Entry 5J4Q (X-ray diffraction, 2.30 A resolution); this record covers chains A and B.

Chain A:
Protein: Chymotrypsinogen A
Organism: Bos taurus
Notes: EC 3.4.21.1
UniProt: P00766 (CTRA_BOVIN); residue numbers follow UniProt; this construct covers 1-245
Chain sequence (245 residues; numbered 1 to 245; the number before each row is that of its first residue):
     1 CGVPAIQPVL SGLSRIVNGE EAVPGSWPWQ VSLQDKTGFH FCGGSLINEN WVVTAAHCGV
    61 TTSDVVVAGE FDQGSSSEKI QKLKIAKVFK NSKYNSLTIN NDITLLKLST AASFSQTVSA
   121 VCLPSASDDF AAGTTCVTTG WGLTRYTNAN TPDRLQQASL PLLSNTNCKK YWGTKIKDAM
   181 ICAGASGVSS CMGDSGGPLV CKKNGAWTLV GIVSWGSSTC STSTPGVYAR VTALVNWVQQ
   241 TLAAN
Disordered / not traced: 12-15
Disulfide bonds: Cys-1/Cys-122, Cys-42/Cys-58, Cys-136/Cys-201, Cys-168/Cys-182, Cys-191/Cys-220
Curated features (UniProtKB/Swiss-Prot):
  - active site (Charge relay system): His-57, Asp-102, Ser-195

Chain B:
Protein: Bowman-Birk type proteinase inhibitor
Organism: Glycine max
UniProt: P01055 (IBB1_SOYBN); residues 1-71 here correspond to UniProt positions 40-110 (UniProt number = residue number + 39)
Chain sequence (71 residues; row label = number of the first residue in the row):
     1 DDESSKPCCD QCACTKSNPP QCRCSDMRLN SCHSACKSCI CALSYPAQCF CVDITDFCYE
    61 PCKPSEDDKE N
Disordered / not traced: 1-6, 71
Disulfide bonds: Cys-8/Cys-62, Cys-9/Cys-24, Cys-12/Cys-58, Cys-14/Cys-22, Cys-32/Cys-39, Cys-36/Cys-51, Cys-41/Cys-49
Curated features (UniProtKB/Swiss-Prot):
  - site: Lys-16, Ser-17 (Reactive bond for trypsin), Leu-43, Ser-44 (Reactive bond for chymotrypsin)
Reported in the primary citation:
  - contacts within the chain: Ala-42/Gln-48 (backbone contact)
  - mutagenesis - M27L (59 nM vs. 130 nM): decreased binding to Chymotrypsinogen A (chain A)

How chain A and chain B interact:
Contacting residue pairs - 45 pairs, chain A then chain B:
  Phe-39(A) with Tyr-45(B), hydrophobic
  Phe-41(A) with Ser-44(B); Tyr-45(B), hydrogen bond (backbone-backbone)
  Cys-42(A) with Ser-44(B)
  His-57(A) with Ala-42(B); Leu-43(B); Ser-44(B), hydrogen bond (side chain-backbone); Gln-48(B), hydrogen bond (backbone-side chain)
  Ser-96(A) with Phe-50(B)
  Ile-99(A) with Ile-40(B), hydrophobic
  Leu-143(A) with Tyr-45(B)
  Asn-148(A) with Tyr-45(B)
  Ala-149(A) with Tyr-45(B), hydrogen bond (backbone-side chain)
  Asn-150(A) with Tyr-45(B)
  Thr-151(A) with Tyr-45(B)
  Trp-172(A) with Ile-40(B), hydrophobic
  Lys-175(A) with Arg-23(B); Ile-40(B); Val-52(B)
  Ser-190(A) with Leu-43(B)
  Cys-191(A) with Leu-43(B)
  Met-192(A) with Cys-41(B), hydrophobic; Leu-43(B), hydrophobic; Ser-44(B); Tyr-45(B), hydrophobic; Ala-47(B), hydrophobic
  Gly-193(A) with Leu-43(B), hydrogen bond (backbone-backbone); Ser-44(B); Tyr-45(B)
  Asp-194(A) with Leu-43(B), hydrogen bond (backbone-backbone)
  Ser-195(A) with Ala-42(B); Leu-43(B), hydrogen bond (side chain-backbone); Ser-44(B), hydrogen bond (side chain-backbone)
  Ser-214(A) with Ala-42(B); Leu-43(B), hydrogen bond (backbone-backbone)
  Trp-215(A) with Ile-40(B), hydrophobic; Cys-41(B); Ala-42(B), hydrophobic
  Gly-216(A) with Ile-40(B); Cys-41(B), hydrogen bond (backbone-backbone); Leu-43(B)
  Ser-217(A) with Cys-39(B)
  Ser-218(A) with Cys-39(B), hydrogen bond (backbone-backbone); Ile-40(B); Cys-41(B)
Also at the interface, not in a pair above, chain A (28 interface residues in all): His-40, Leu-97, Tyr-146, Val-213
Also at the interface, not in a pair above, chain B (15 interface residues in all): Ser-25, Ser-31, Ser-38
Interface features reported in the paper:
  - interface residues, chain B: Leu-43(B), Tyr-45(B)

In short:
28 residues of chain A face 15 of chain B across their interface; the contacts include 11 hydrogen bonds.
Polar pairs include His-57(A)/Ser-44(B), His-57(A)/Gln-48(B) and Ala-149(A)/Tyr-45(B). From UniProt: 3
active-site residues on chain A. The paper reports that M27L of chain B reduces binding to Chymotrypsinogen A
(chain A); interface residues Leu-43(B) and Tyr-45(B).
Here chain A is Chymotrypsinogen A (Bos taurus) and chain B is Bowman-Birk type proteinase inhibitor (Glycine
max). Entry 5J4Q (alpha-chymotrypsin from bovine pancreas in complex with Bowman-Birk inhibitor from soybean)
was determined by X-ray diffraction together with 5J4S from the same study.
